Entry 6VTU (X-ray diffraction, 2.61 A resolution); this record covers chains H and L.

[Chain H]
Molecule: DH717.1 heavy chain
From: Homo sapiens
Notes: fragment: fab
UniProt: S6B291 (S6B291_HUMAN); the construct lacks a stretch of the UniProt sequence, so the offset changes along the chain: 114-127 = UniProt 137-150; 128-209 = UniProt 156-237
Amino-acid sequence (225 residues; each row starts with the number of its first residue; a row labelled like 82A-82C holds insertion residues (82A, then the next letters in order)):
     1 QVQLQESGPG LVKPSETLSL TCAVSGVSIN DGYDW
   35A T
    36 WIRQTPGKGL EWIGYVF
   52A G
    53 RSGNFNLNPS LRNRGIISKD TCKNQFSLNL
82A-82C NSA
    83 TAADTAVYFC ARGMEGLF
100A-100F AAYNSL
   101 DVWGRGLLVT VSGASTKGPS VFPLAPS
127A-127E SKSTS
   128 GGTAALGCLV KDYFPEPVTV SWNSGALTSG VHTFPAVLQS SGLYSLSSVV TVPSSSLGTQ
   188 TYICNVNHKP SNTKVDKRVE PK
Disordered / not traced: 127A-127E
Cystine bridges: Cys22-Cys92, Cys135-Cys191
What the authors report for this chain:
  - binding site for alpha-D-mannopyranose: Asp34

[Chain L]
Molecule: DH717.1 light chain
From: Homo sapiens
Notes: fragment: fab
UniProt: Q6IPQ0 (Q6IPQ0_HUMAN); residues 112-212 here correspond to UniProt positions 136-236 (UniProt number = residue number + 24)
Amino-acid sequence (216 residues; row label = number of the first residue in the row; note: 1 number in that range is skipped by the numbering (no residue carries it; nothing is unmodelled there); a row labelled like 27A-27C holds insertion residues (27A, then the next letters in order)):
     1 QAALTQPPS
    11 VSGSPGQSVI ISCTGTS
27A-27C SDI
    28 GQYNSVSWYQ QHPDKAPKLV IYGVTSRPSG VSDRFSGSKY GDTASLTISG LQAEDEADYY
    88 CSSHADEN
   95A M
    96 ALFGGGTRLT V
  106A L
   107 GQPKGAPSVT LFPPSSEELQ ANKATLVCLI SDFYPGAVTV AWKADSSPVK AGVETTTPSK
   167 QSNNKYAASS YLSLTPEQWK SHRSYSCQVT HEGSTVEKTV APTECS
Disordered / not traced: 210-212
Cystine bridges: Cys23-Cys88, Cys134-Cys193

[Interface between chain H and chain L]
Contacting residue pairs (75; chain H residue first):
  Ile37(H) - Phe98(L)  hydrophobic
  Gln39(H) - Gln38(L)  hydrogen bond
  Gln39(H) - Tyr87(L)
  Lys43(H) - Tyr87(L)
  Gly44(H) - Tyr87(L)
  Leu45(H) - Tyr87(L)  hydrophobic
  Leu45(H) - Phe98(L)
  Trp47(H) - Asn95(L)
  Trp47(H) - Met95A(L)  hydrophobic
  Trp47(H) - Ala96(L)
  Trp47(H) - Phe98(L)
  Tyr50(H) - Asn95(L)
  Asn58(H) - Glu94(L)  hydrogen bond (side chain-backbone)
  Asn58(H) - Asn95(L)  hydrogen bond (side chain-backbone)
  Pro61(H) - Gln1(L)
  Pro61(H) - Met95A(L)  hydrophobic
  Arg64(H) - Met95A(L)
  Phe91(H) - Ala43(L)  hydrophobic
  Met96(H) - Tyr49(L)  hydrophobic
  Phe100(H) - Tyr30(L)  hydrophobic
  Phe100(H) - Ser32(L)
  Phe100(H) - His91(L)
  Ala100A(H) - His91(L)
  Tyr100C(H) - His91(L)  hydrogen bond
  Tyr100C(H) - Asn95(L)
  Tyr100C(H) - Met95A(L)
  Asn100D(H) - Ser32(L)  hydrogen bond (side chain-backbone)
  Asn100D(H) - Ser34(L)  hydrogen bond (backbone-side chain)
  Asn100D(H) - Tyr36(L)  hydrogen bond (backbone-side chain)
  Asn100D(H) - Ser89(L)  hydrogen bond
  Asn100D(H) - Ser90(L)  hydrogen bond (side chain-backbone)
  Asn100D(H) - His91(L)
  Asn100D(H) - Ala96(L)
  Ser100E(H) - Ser34(L)  hydrogen bond
  Ser100E(H) - Tyr36(L)
  Ser100E(H) - Leu46(L)
  Ser100E(H) - Tyr49(L)
  Leu100F(H) - Tyr36(L)  hydrogen bond (backbone-side chain)
  Leu100F(H) - Leu46(L)
  Asp101(H) - Leu46(L)
  Trp103(H) - Tyr36(L)  hydrophobic
  Trp103(H) - Ala43(L)  hydrophobic
  Trp103(H) - Pro44(L)  hydrophobic
  Gly104(H) - Ala43(L)
  Phe122(H) - Ser121(L)
  Phe122(H) - Glu123(L)
  Phe122(H) - Glu124(L)
  Pro123(H) - Ser121(L)
  Pro123(H) - Glu123(L)
  Leu124(H) - Phe118(L)  hydrophobic
  Ala125(H) - Phe118(L)
  Ala132(H) - Phe118(L)
  Leu136(H) - Tyr177(L)  hydrophobic
  Lys138(H) - Glu124(L)  salt bridge
  Lys138(H) - Lys129(L)
  His159(H) - Gln167(L)  hydrogen bond
  His159(H) - Ala173(L)
  Phe161(H) - Leu135(L)  hydrophobic
  Phe161(H) - Ile136(L)
  Phe161(H) - Ala173(L)  hydrophobic
  Phe161(H) - Ala174(L)
  Pro162(H) - Ser165(L)
  Ala163(H) - Thr162(L)
  Val164(H) - Glu160(L)
  Val164(H) - Thr162(L)
  Val164(H) - Tyr177(L)  hydrophobic
  Leu165(H) - Glu160(L)
  Gln166(H) - Glu160(L)
  Ser167(H) - Glu160(L)  hydrogen bond (backbone-side chain)
  Ser172(H) - Tyr177(L)
  Leu173(H) - Tyr177(L)
  Ser174(H) - Val133(L)
  Ser174(H) - Tyr177(L)  hydrogen bond
  Val176(H) - Phe118(L)  hydrophobic
  Val176(H) - Leu135(L)  hydrophobic
Other interface residues (no listed pair), chain H (44 interface residues in all): Glu46, Leu99, Leu133, Gly134
Other interface residues (no listed pair), chain L (41 interface residues in all): Val33, Lys42, Thr116, Thr131, Ser137, Thr161, Ser175

[Summary]
44 residues of chain H face 41 of chain L across their interface, with 14 hydrogen bonds and 1 salt bridge.
Polar contacts include Lys138(H)-Glu124(L), Gln39(H)-Gln38(L) and Asn58(H)-Glu94(L). The paper reports a
binding site for alpha-D-mannopyranose at Asp34(H).
Chain H is DH717.1 heavy chain and chain L is DH717.1 light chain, both from Homo sapiens; the structure,
DH717.1 Fab monomer in complex with man9 glycan, was determined by X-ray diffraction (same publication as
6XRJ, 7L02, 7L06, 7L09, 7L6M, 7L6O, 7LU9 and 7LUA).
